Entry 6NYF (electron microscopy, 3.20 A resolution); this record covers chains A and B of the 6 polymer chains in the assembly.

== Chain A (and B) ==
Molecule: Vacuolating cytotoxin autotransporter
Source organism: Helicobacter pylori
Notes: chain B of this document is another copy of the same molecule, construct and numbering; everything in this record applies to it too
Reference sequence: Q48245 (VACA2_HELPX); residues 1-821 here correspond to UniProt positions 34-854 (UniProt number = residue number + 33)
Sequence (821 residues; row label = number of the first residue in the row):
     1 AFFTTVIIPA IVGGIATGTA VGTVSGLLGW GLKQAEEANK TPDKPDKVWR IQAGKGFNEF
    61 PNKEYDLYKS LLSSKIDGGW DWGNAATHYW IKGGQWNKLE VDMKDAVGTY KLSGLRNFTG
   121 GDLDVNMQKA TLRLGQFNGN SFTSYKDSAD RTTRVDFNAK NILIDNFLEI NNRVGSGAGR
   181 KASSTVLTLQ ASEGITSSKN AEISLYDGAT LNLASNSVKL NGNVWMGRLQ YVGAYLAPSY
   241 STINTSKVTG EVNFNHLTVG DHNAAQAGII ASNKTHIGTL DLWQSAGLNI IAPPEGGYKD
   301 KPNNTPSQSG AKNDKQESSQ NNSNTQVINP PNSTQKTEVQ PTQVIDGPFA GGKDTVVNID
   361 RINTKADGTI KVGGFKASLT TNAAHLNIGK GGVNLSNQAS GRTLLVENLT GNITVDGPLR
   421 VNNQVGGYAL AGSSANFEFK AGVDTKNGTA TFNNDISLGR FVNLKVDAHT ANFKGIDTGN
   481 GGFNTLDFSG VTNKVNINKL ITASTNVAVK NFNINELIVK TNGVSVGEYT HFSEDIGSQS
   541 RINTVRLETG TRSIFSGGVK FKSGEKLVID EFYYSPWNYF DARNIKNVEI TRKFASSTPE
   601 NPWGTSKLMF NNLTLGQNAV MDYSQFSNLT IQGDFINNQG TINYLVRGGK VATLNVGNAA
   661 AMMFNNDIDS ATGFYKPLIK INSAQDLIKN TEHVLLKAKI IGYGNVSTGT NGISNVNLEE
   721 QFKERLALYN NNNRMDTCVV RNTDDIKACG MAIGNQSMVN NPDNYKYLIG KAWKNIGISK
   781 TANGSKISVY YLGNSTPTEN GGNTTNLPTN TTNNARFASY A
Disordered / not traced: 1-26, 300-334, 812-821
Cystine bridges: C738-C749
What the authors report for this chain:
  - contacts within the chain: G29-Y240 (hydrogen bond), W30-T242 (hydrophobic contact), W30-S241 (hydrogen bond), W30-G268 (hydrophobic contact), W30-I270 (hydrophobic contact), H276-D360 (salt bridge), D281-N363 (hydrogen bond), W30-I291 (hydrophobic contact), E295-K353 (salt bridge)
  - conformationally variable residues (order/disorder transition): Q335 to D354, D367 to K376
  - self-association interface (contacts with another copy of this molecule); pairs are residue here / residue on that copy: K47-E338 (salt bridge), R50-T342 (hydrogen bond), K55-D346 (salt bridge), K75-Q343 (hydrogen bond), K47, E338

== Chain A / chain B interface ==
Pairs across the interface (41; chain A residue first):
  L28(A) - S73(B)
  L32(A) - K69(B)
  L32(A) - S70(B)
  Q335(A) - D46(B)
  K336(A) - D46(B)
  T337(A) - K44(B)
  T337(A) - P45(B)
  E338(A) - K47(B)  salt bridge
  E338(A) - V48(B)  hydrogen bond (backbone-backbone)
  V339(A) - R50(B)
  Q340(A) - K47(B)
  Q340(A) - V48(B)  hydrogen bond (backbone-backbone)
  Q340(A) - W49(B)
  Q340(A) - R50(B)  hydrogen bond (backbone-side chain)
  P341(A) - R50(B)
  T342(A) - R50(B)  hydrogen bond
  T342(A) - Q52(B)
  Q343(A) - R50(B)  hydrogen bond (backbone-backbone)
  Q343(A) - I51(B)
  Q343(A) - Q52(B)  hydrogen bond (backbone-backbone)
  Q343(A) - S74(B)  hydrogen bond
  Q343(A) - K75(B)  hydrogen bond
  V344(A) - Q52(B)
  I345(A) - I51(B)  hydrophobic
  I345(A) - Q52(B)  hydrogen bond (backbone-backbone)
  I345(A) - A53(B)
  I345(A) - G54(B)  hydrogen bond (backbone-backbone)
  I345(A) - L71(B)  hydrophobic
  D346(A) - G54(B)
  D346(A) - K55(B)  salt bridge
  G347(A) - K55(B)  hydrogen bond (backbone-backbone)
  G347(A) - G56(B)
  G347(A) - F57(B)
  P348(A) - F60(B)
  F349(A) - G56(B)
  F349(A) - E59(B)
  A350(A) - E59(B)  hydrogen bond (backbone-side chain)
  T410(A) - F60(B)
  D444(A) - F60(B)
  D444(A) - K63(B)
  T445(A) - F60(B)
Other interface residues (no listed pair), chain A (24 interface residues in all): E36, P294, Y298

== In short ==
24 residues of chain A face 23 of chain B across their interface; the contacts include 12 hydrogen bonds and 2
salt bridges. Polar pairs include E338(A)-K47(B), D346(A)-K55(B) and Q340(A)-R50(B). From the paper:
conformational variability at Q335(A) and D367(A); a self-association interface involving K47(A), R50(A) and
K55(A) among others.
Chain A and chain B are both Vacuolating cytotoxin autotransporter (Helicobacter pylori); the structure,
Helicobacter pylori Vacuolating Cytotoxin A Oligomeric Assembly 1 (OA-1), was determined by electron
microscopy (same publication as 6NYG, 6NYJ, 6NYL, 6NYM and 6NYN).
